3QFF - chains A and B; structure by X-ray diffraction, 1.96 A resolution.

[Chain A (and B)]
Molecule: N5-carboxyaminoimidazole ribonucleotide synthetase
From: Bacillus anthracis
Notes: EC 4.1.1.21; chain B of this document is another copy of the same molecule, construct and numbering; everything in this record applies to it too
Reference sequence: C3PBM5 (C3PBM5_BACAA); numbering as in UniProt (aligned over 1-383)
Chain sequence (389 residues; numbered -5 to 383; the number before each row is that of its first residue; numbers below 1 keep their minus sign (Gly-5 is residue -5)):
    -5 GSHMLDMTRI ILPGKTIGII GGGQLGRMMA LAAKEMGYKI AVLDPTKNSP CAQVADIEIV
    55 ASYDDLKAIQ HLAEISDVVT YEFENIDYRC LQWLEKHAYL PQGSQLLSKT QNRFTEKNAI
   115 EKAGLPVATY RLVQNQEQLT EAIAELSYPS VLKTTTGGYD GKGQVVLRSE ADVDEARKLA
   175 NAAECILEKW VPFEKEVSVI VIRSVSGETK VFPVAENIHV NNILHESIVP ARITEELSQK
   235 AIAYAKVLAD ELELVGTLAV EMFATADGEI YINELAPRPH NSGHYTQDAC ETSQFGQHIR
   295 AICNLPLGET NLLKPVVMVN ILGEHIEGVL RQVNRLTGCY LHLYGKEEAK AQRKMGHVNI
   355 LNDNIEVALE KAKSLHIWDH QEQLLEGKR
Not modelled in the structure: -5 to 0, 378-383
Differences from the reference sequence: expression tag (-5 to 0)
Small-molecule neighbours: ADP (adenosine-5'-diphosphate): Arg107, Ala122, Val145, Lys147, Tyr153, Asp154, Gln158, Glu182, Lys183, Trp184, Val185, Phe187, Glu190, His213, Asn216, Phe257, Asn267, Glu268

[Interface between chain A and chain B]
Contacting residue pairs (61; chain A residue first):
  Ile4(A) - Asn328(B)
  Leu6(A) - Leu324(B)
  Leu6(A) - Val327(B)  hydrophobic
  Pro7(A) - Leu337(B)  hydrophobic
  Arg21(A) - Lys28(B)  hydrogen bond (side chain-backbone)
  Met22(A) - Glu29(B)
  Leu25(A) - Leu25(B)  hydrophobic
  Leu25(A) - Lys28(B)
  Leu25(A) - Glu29(B)
  Lys28(A) - Arg21(B)  hydrogen bond (backbone-side chain)
  Lys28(A) - Leu25(B)
  Lys28(A) - Gln47(B)  hydrogen bond (side chain-backbone)
  Lys28(A) - Val48(B)
  Lys28(A) - Leu337(B)
  Glu29(A) - Leu25(B)
  Glu29(A) - Leu335(B)
  Glu29(A) - His336(B)
  Glu29(A) - Leu337(B)  hydrogen bond (backbone-backbone)
  Met30(A) - Leu335(B)
  Met30(A) - Leu337(B)
  Gly31(A) - Leu337(B)
  Gln47(A) - Lys28(B)  hydrogen bond (backbone-side chain)
  Gln47(A) - Asp50(B)
  Val48(A) - Lys28(B)
  Gln281(A) - Glu29(B)  hydrogen bond
  Glu285(A) - Lys308(B)  salt bridge
  Glu285(A) - Tyr334(B)  hydrogen bond
  Glu285(A) - Leu355(B)
  Thr286(A) - Tyr334(B)
  Arg294(A) - Tyr334(B)
  Pro300(A) - Val327(B)
  Pro300(A) - Asn328(B)
  Pro300(A) - Leu330(B)
  Pro300(A) - Thr331(B)
  Gly302(A) - Tyr334(B)
  Glu303(A) - Thr331(B)
  Glu303(A) - Tyr334(B)  hydrogen bond (backbone-side chain)
  Asn305(A) - Lys308(B)
  Leu307(A) - Leu307(B)  hydrophobic
  Lys308(A) - Glu285(B)  salt bridge
  Lys308(A) - Asn305(B)
  Leu324(A) - Leu6(B)
  Val327(A) - Leu299(B)  hydrophobic
  Val327(A) - Pro300(B)
  Asn328(A) - Pro300(B)
  Leu330(A) - Pro300(B)
  Thr331(A) - Glu303(B)
  Tyr334(A) - Glu285(B)  hydrogen bond
  Tyr334(A) - Thr286(B)
  Tyr334(A) - Arg294(B)
  Tyr334(A) - Gly302(B)
  Tyr334(A) - Glu303(B)  hydrogen bond (side chain-backbone)
  Leu335(A) - Glu29(B)
  Leu335(A) - Met30(B)
  His336(A) - Glu29(B)  salt bridge
  Leu337(A) - Pro7(B)  hydrophobic
  Leu337(A) - Lys28(B)
  Leu337(A) - Glu29(B)  hydrogen bond (backbone-backbone)
  Leu337(A) - Met30(B)
  Leu337(A) - Gly31(B)
  Leu355(A) - Glu285(B)
Interface residues without a listed pair, chain A (36 interface residues in all): Asp50, Leu299, Arg329, Gly332
Interface residues without a listed pair, chain B (34 interface residues in all): Ile4, Arg329, Cys333

[Overview]
The interface between chain A and chain B involves 36 residues on one side and 34 on the other; the contacts
include 11 hydrogen bonds and 3 salt bridges. Among the polar pairs are Glu285(A)-Lys308(B),
His336(A)-Glu29(B) and Arg21(A)-Lys28(B). Chain A binds ADP.
Chain A and chain B are both N5-carboxyaminoimidazole ribonucleotide synthetase (Bacillus anthracis); the
structure, Crystal Structure of ADP complex of purK: N5-carboxyaminoimidazole ribonucleotide synthetase, was
determined by X-ray diffraction (same publication as 3V4S, 4DLK and 3R5H).
